Entry 6OIO (X-ray diffraction, 1.70 A resolution); this record covers chain A.

Chain A:
Name: Histone acetyltransferase KAT8
Source organism: Homo sapiens
Notes: EC 2.3.1.48
Reference sequence: Q9H7Z6 (KAT8_HUMAN); residues 506-778 here correspond to UniProt positions 176-448 (UniProt number = residue number - 330)
Amino-acid sequence (273 residues; row label = number of the first residue in the row):
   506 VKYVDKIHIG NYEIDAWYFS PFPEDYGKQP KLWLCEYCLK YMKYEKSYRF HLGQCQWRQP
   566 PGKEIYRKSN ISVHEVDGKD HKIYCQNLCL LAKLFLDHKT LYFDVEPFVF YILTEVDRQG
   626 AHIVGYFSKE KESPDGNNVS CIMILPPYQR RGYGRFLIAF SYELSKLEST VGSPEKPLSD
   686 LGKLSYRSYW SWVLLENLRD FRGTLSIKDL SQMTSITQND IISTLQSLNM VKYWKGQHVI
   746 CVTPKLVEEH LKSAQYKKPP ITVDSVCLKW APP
Construct notes: conflict His-579 (Tyr249 in Q9H7Z6), Asn-702 (Ile372 in Q9H7Z6); engineered mutation Ser-645 (Ala315 in Q9H7Z6), Met-648 (Leu318 in Q9H7Z6), Ile-649 (Thr319 in Q9H7Z6), Arg-660 (Lys330 in Q9H7Z6)
Modified positions: Lys-604 (N(6)-acetyllysine; ALY)
Metal / ion sites: Zn2+: Cys-540, Cys-543, His-556, Cys-560
Small-molecule neighbours: ML7 (N'-(phenylsulfonyl)[1,1'-biphenyl]-3-carbohydrazide): Trp-522, Phe-600, Leu-601, Ile-647, Met-648, Ile-649, Gln-654, Arg-655, Arg-656, Gly-657, Tyr-658, Gly-659, Arg-660, Ile-663, Ser-684, Leu-686, Gly-687, Ser-690, Ser-693, Tyr-694

In short:
Ligands of chain A: compound ML7. Cys-540, Cys-543, His-556 and Cys-560 form the Zn2+ site.
Chain A is Histone acetyltransferase KAT8 (Homo sapiens); the structure, Crystal structure of MYST
acetyltransferase domain in complex with inhibitor 60, was determined by X-ray diffraction, deposited together
with 6OIN, 6OIP, 6OIQ and 6OIR.
